Entry 6V9Y (electron microscopy, 3.60 A resolution); this record covers chains B and D of the 4 polymer chains in the assembly.

Chain B (and D):
Protein: Transient receptor potential cation channel subfamily A member 1
From: Homo sapiens
Notes: chain D of this document is another copy of the same molecule, construct and numbering; everything in this record applies to it too
Reference sequence: O75762 (TRPA1_HUMAN); residue numbers follow UniProt; this construct covers 1-1119
Chain sequence (1119 residues; row label = number of the first residue in the row):
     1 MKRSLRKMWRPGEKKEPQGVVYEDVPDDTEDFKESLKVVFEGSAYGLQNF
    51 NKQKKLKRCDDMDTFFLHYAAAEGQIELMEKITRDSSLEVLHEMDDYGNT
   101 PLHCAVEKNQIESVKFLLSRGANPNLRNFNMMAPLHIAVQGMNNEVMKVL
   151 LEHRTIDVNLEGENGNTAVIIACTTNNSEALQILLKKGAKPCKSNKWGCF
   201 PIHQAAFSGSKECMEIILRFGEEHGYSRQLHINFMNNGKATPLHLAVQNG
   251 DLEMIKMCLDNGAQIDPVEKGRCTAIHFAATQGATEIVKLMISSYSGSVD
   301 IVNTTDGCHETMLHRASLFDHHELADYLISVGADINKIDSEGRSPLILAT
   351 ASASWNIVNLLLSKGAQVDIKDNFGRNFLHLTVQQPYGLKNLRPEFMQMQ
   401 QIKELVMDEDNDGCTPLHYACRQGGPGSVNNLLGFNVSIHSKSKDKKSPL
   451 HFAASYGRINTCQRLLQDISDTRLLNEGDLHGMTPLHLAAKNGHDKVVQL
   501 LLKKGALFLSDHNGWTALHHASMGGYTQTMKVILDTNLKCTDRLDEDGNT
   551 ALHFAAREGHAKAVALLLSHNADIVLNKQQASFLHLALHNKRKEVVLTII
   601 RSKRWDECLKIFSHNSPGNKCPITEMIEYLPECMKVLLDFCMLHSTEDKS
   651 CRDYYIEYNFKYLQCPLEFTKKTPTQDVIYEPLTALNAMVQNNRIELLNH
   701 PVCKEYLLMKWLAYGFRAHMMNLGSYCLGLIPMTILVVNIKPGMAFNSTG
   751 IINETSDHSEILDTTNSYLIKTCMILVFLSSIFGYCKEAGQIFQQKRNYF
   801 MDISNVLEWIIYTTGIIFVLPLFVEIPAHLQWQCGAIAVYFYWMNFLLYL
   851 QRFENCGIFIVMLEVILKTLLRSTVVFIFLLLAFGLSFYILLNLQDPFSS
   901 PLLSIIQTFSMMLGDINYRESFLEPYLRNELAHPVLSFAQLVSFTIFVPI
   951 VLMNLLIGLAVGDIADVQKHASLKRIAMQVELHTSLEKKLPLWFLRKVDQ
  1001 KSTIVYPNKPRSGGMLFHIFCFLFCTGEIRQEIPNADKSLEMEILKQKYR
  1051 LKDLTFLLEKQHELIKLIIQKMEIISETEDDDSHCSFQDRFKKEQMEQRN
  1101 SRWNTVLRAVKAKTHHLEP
Disordered / not traced: 1-446, 666-679, 748-766, 794-801, 1010-1038, 1079-1119
Sequence notes: engineered mutation Asp966 (Glu in O75762)
Swiss-Prot annotation at these positions:
  - binding site ((E)-cinnamaldehyde): Cys414, Cys421, Cys621, Cys641, Cys665, Lys710
  - binding site (Ca(2+)): Glu788, Gln791, Asn805, Glu808
  - binding site (a 1,2-diacyl-sn-glycero-3-phospho-(1D-myo-inositol)): Lys1046 to Lys1052
  - site: Lys620 (Required for C-621 reactivity), Cys621 (Essential for electrophile activation. Sensor for electrophilic agents), Pro622 (Key residue for activation by the scorpion wasabi receptor toxin), Met634 (Important residue for activation by the scorpion wasabi receptor toxin), Thr646 (Important residue for activation by the scorpion wasabi receptor toxin), Cys665 (Important for electrophile activation), Asp915 (Crucial for calcium permeation)
  - modified residue: Pro394 (4-hydroxyproline), Cys633 (Cysteine sulfenic acid (-SOH)), Cys856 (Cysteine sulfenic acid (-SOH))
  - glycosylation (N-linked (GlcNAc...) asparagine): Asn747, Asn753
  - natural variant: Asn855 (N855S: In FEPS1)
  - mutagenesis: Cys173 (C173S: Decrease in activation by hyperoxia and diallyl disulfide), Cys192 (C192S: Decrease in activation by hyperoxia and diallyl disulfide), Pro394 (P394A: Loss of answer to hypoxia and hydroxylase inhibitor DMOG, but not to AITC and hyperoxia), Lys620 (K620A: Important decrease in electrophile-evoked response), Cys621 (C621A/S: Do not exhibit detectable current upon electrophile stimulation. No change in answer to hyperoxia and diallyl disulfide. Do not exhibit detectable currents upon stimulation with agonist JT010), Pro622 (P622A: Loss of activation by the scorpion wasabi receptor toxin), Cys633 (C633S: Decrease in activation by hyperoxia and diallyl disulfide. Important decrease in activation by hyperoxia and diallyl disulfide; when associated with S-856), Met634 (M634L: Loss of activation by the scorpion wasabi receptor toxin), Cys641 (C641A/S: Decrease in electrophile-evoked and hyperoxia response; C641S: Does not affect activation by electrophiles), Thr646 (T646P: Loss of activation by the scorpion wasabi receptor toxin), Cys665 (C665A/L/S: Decrease in electrophile-evoked and hyperoxia response. Does not affect covalent agonist BITC electrophile-evoked), Glu788 (E788S: Lacks calcium-mediated potentiation but retains calcium-mediated desensitization. Lacks calcium-mediated potentiation and lacks calcium-mediated desensitization ...), 6 further mutagenesis entries in UniProt
From the paper describing this entry:
  - mutagenesis - C621S, C621S/C641S, C621S/C665S, C641S/C665S, K671A: abolished signaling in response to IA
  - mutagenesis - C641S: unchanged signaling
  - mutagenesis - C665S: decreased signaling in response to IA
  - mutagenesis - C665S: unchanged signaling in response to BIA
  - mutagenesis - C641S/C665S: unchanged binding to BIA
  - mutagenesis - K671A (EC50 = 344): decreased signaling in response to AITC
  - mutagenesis - E788S: abolished signaling in response to calcium
  - mutagenesis - E788S: abolished signaling in response to carbachol

Chain B / chain D interface:
Residue-residue contacts - 7 pairs, chain B then chain D:
  Arg458(B) - Ser1076(D)
  Asn460(B) - Ser1076(D)  hydrogen bond (side chain-backbone)
  Asn460(B) - Glu1077(D)  hydrogen bond (side chain-backbone)
  Asn460(B) - Thr1078(D)
  Ser1076(B) - Asn460(D)  hydrogen bond (backbone-side chain)
  Glu1077(B) - Asn460(D)  hydrogen bond (backbone-side chain)
  Thr1078(B) - Asn460(D)
Interface residues without a listed pair, chain B (6 interface residues in all): Glu1073
Interface residues without a listed pair, chain D (6 interface residues in all): Arg458, Glu1073

Overview:
Chain B and chain D each contribute 6 residues to their interface, with 4 hydrogen bonds. Among the polar
pairs are Asn460(B)-Ser1076(D) and Asn460(B)-Glu1077(D). From the paper: C621S, C621S/C641S and C621S/C665S of
chain B, among others, abolish signaling in response to IA; C665S of chain B reduces signaling in response to
IA; 8 substitutions were tested in all.
Both chains are Transient receptor potential cation channel subfamily A member 1 (Homo sapiens). Entry 6V9Y
(Structure of TRPA1 bound with A-967079, PMAL-C8) was determined by electron microscopy (same publication as
6V9V, 6V9W and 6V9X).
